PDB entry 5DS6 | X-ray diffraction, 3.35 A resolution | chains C and G of the 8 polymer chains in the assembly

== Chain C ==
Molecule: CRISPR-associated endonuclease Cas1
Organism: Escherichia coli (strain K12)
Notes: EC 3.1.-.-
UniProtKB: Q46896 (CAS1_ECOLI); residues 1-305 here = UniProt positions 1-305
Chain sequence (306 residues; each row starts with the number of its first residue; numbering starts at 0):
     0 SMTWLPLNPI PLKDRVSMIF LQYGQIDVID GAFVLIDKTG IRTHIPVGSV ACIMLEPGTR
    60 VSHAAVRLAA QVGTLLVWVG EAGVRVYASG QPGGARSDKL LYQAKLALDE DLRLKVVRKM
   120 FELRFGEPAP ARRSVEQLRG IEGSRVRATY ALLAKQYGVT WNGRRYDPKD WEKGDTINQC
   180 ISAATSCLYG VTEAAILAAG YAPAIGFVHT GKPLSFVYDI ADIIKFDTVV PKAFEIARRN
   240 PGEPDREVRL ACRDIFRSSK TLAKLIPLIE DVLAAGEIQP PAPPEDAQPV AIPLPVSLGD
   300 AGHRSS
Disordered / not traced: 0-15, 164-174, 281-305
Construct notes: expression tag (0)
Curated features (UniProtKB/Swiss-Prot):
  - binding site (Mg(2+)): Glu141, His208, Asp221
  - mutagenesis: Tyr22 (Y22A: Slightly decreased spacer acquisition in vivo; Y22F: Nearly wild-type spacer acquisition in vivo), Arg41 (R41E: Dramatically decreased spacer acquisition in vivo), Arg59 (R59A: Loss of spacer acquisition in vivo, decreased protospacer binding; R59D: Dramatically decreased spacer acquisition in vitro, 250-fold decreased affinity for protospacer DNA), Arg66 (R66D: Dramatically decreased spacer acquisition in vitro, 250-fold decreased affinity for protospacer DNA; R66E: Dramatically decreased spacer acquisition in vivo), Arg84 (R84A: Decreased spacer acquisition in vivo; R84E: Dramatically decreased spacer acquisition in vivo), Glu141 (E141A: No cleavage of any substrates, no restoration of UV or mitomycin C (MMC) resistance. Loss of spacer acquisition in vivo), Tyr149 (Y149A: No effect on in vitro protospacer integration), Tyr165 (Y165A: No effect on in vitro protospacer integration. Alone significantly decreased protospacer acquisition in vivo ...), Trp170 (W170A: Alone significantly decreased protospacer acquisition in vivo. Decreased protospacer binding; in association with A-170), Thr184 (T184A: No cleavage of any substrates), Tyr188 (Y188A: Partial inhibition of cleavage. No effect on in vitro protospacer integration. Significantly decreased protospacer acquisition in vivo), His208 (H208A: No cleavage of any substrates, no restoration of UV or MMC resistance. Loss of spacer acquisition in vivo), 13 further mutagenesis entries in UniProt
What the authors report for this chain:
  - binding site for the 33-nt DNA strand (chain G): Tyr22
  - mutagenesis - R59D, R66D: decreased binding to 5 nt overhang protospacer
  - mutagenesis - R59D, R66D: decreased catalytic activity on protospacer substrates
  - mutagenesis - Y22A: decreased catalytic activity on splayed ends

== Chain G ==
Molecule: 33-nt DNA strand
Sequence (33 nucleotides; each row starts with the number of its first residue; numbers below 1 keep their minus sign (DC-3 is residue -3)):
    -3 CATCTAAACA CCAGAACGAG TAGTAAATTG GGC
Disordered / not traced: -3 to 0

== Interface between chain C and chain G ==
Pairs across the interface - 11 pairs, chain C then chain G:
  Tyr22(C) with DT1(G), base contact; DA2(G), stacking on the base
  Gly23(C) with DA2(G), hydrogen bond to the sugar
  Asp36(C) with DT1(G), phosphate contact; DA2(G), phosphate contact
  Lys37(C) with DA2(G), hydrogen bond to the phosphate
  Arg41(C) with DT1(G), base contact
  Gly57(C) with DA2(G), sugar contact; DA3(G), sugar contact
  Arg59(C) with DA3(G), salt bridge to the phosphate; DA4(G), salt bridge to the phosphate

== Summary ==
Chain C and chain G form an interface of 7 and 4 residues respectively; the contacts include 2 hydrogen bonds,
2 salt bridges and 1 aromatic stacking contact. Polar contacts include Gly23(C)-DA2(G), Lys37(C)-DA2(G) and
Arg59(C)-DA3(G). From the paper: a binding site for the 33-nt DNA strand (chain G) at Tyr22(C); R59D and R66D
of chain C reduce binding to 5 nt overhang protospacer.
Chain C is CRISPR-associated endonuclease Cas1 (Escherichia coli (strain K12)) and chain G is a 33-nt DNA
strand; the structure, Crystal structure the Escherichia coli Cas1-Cas2 complex bound to protospacer DNA with
splayed ends, was determined by X-ray diffraction together with 5DS4 and 5DS5 from the same study.
